Entry 6LE9 (X-ray diffraction, 2.60 A resolution); this record covers chains E and I of the 10 polymer chains in the assembly.

# Chain E
Protein: Histone H3.1
Organism: Homo sapiens
UniProtKB: P68431 (H31_HUMAN); residues 40-135 here correspond to UniProt positions 41-136 (UniProt number = residue number + 1)
Amino-acid sequence (96 residues; row label = number of the first residue in the row):
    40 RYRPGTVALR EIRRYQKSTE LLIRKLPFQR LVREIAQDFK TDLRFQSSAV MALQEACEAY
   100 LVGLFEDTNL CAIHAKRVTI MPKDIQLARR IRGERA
UniProt features mapped onto this chain:
  - modified residue: Tyr41 (Phosphotyrosine), Lys56 (N6,N6,N6-trimethyllysine), Ser57 (Phosphoserine), Lys64 (N6-(2-hydroxyisobutyryl)lysine), Lys79 (N6,N6,N6-trimethyllysine), Thr80 (Phosphothreonine), Ser86 (Phosphoserine), Thr107 (Phosphothreonine), Lys115 (N6-acetyllysine), Lys122 (N6-(2-hydroxyisobutyryl)lysine)

# Chain I
Molecule: Human Telomeric DNA
Organism: Homo sapiens
Sequence (145 nucleotides; each row starts with the number of its first residue; numbers below 1 keep their minus sign (DA-72 is residue -72)):
   -72 ATCACCCTAA CCCTAACCCT AACCCTAACC CTAACCCTAA CCCTAACCCT AACCCTAACC
   -12 CTAACCCTAA CCCTAACCCT AACCCTAACC CTAACCCTAA CCCTAACCCT AACCCTAACC
    48 CTAACCCTAA CCCTAACCCT AAGAT
Bound ions: Mn2+ near DA38 (its only coordinating residue here)

# Interface between chain E and chain I
Contacting residue pairs (24):
  Arg40(E) - DC10(I)  phosphate contact
  Tyr41(E) - DC-67(I)  hydrogen bond to the phosphate
  Tyr41(E) - DC-66(I)  sugar contact
  Tyr41(E) - DA9(I)  hydrogen bond to the phosphate
  Tyr41(E) - DC10(I)  hydrogen bond to the phosphate
  Arg42(E) - DA9(I)  sugar contact
  Gly44(E) - DA8(I)  phosphate contact
  Gly44(E) - DA9(I)  phosphate contact
  Thr45(E) - DA9(I)  hydrogen bond to the phosphate
  Val46(E) - DA9(I)  hydrogen bond to the phosphate
  Val46(E) - DC10(I)  phosphate contact
  Ala47(E) - DA9(I)  hydrogen bond to the phosphate
  Arg49(E) - DC-66(I)  phosphate contact
  Arg49(E) - DT-65(I)  salt bridge to the phosphate
  Arg63(E) - DC17(I)  phosphate contact
  Arg63(E) - DC18(I)  phosphate contact
  Lys64(E) - DC18(I)  hydrogen bond to the phosphate
  Leu65(E) - DC17(I)  phosphate contact
  Leu65(E) - DC18(I)  hydrogen bond to the phosphate
  Pro66(E) - DC17(I)  phosphate contact
  Arg69(E) - DC17(I)  salt bridge to the phosphate
  Asp81(E) - DA27(I)  phosphate contact
  Arg83(E) - DA26(I)  hydrogen bond to the phosphate
  Arg83(E) - DA27(I)  salt bridge to the phosphate
Also at the interface, not in a pair above, chain E (17 interface residues in all): Pro43, Met120
Also at the interface, not in a pair above, chain I (11 interface residues in all): DT7

# Overview
17 residues of chain E and 11 residues of chain I are in contact; the contacts include 9 hydrogen bonds and 3
salt bridges. Polar contacts include Tyr41(E)-DC-67(I), Tyr41(E)-DA9(I) and Tyr41(E)-DC10(I).
Here chain E is Histone H3.1 and chain I is Human Telomeric DNA, both from Homo sapiens. Entry 6LE9 (The Human
Telomeric Nucleosome Displays Distinct Structural and Dynamic Properties) was determined by X-ray diffraction
together with 6KE9 and 6L9H from the same study.
